Entry 6QPH (X-ray diffraction, 3.40 A resolution); this record covers chains F and J of the 11 polymer chains in the assembly.

# Chain F
Molecule: PsaF
Source organism: Dunaliella salina
Amino-acid sequence (163 residues; each row starts with the number of its first residue):
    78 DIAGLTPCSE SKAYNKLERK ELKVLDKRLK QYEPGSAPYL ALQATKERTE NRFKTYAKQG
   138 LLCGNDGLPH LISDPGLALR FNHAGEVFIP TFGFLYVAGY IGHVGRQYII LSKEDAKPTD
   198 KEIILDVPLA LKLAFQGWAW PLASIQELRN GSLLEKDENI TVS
Disulfide bonds: Cys85-Cys140
Small-molecule neighbours:
  - beta-carotene (BCR), molecule 1: Ser150, Pro152, Thr168, Gly176, Gly179, His180, Arg183, Trp217, Ser221
  - beta-carotene (BCR), molecule 2: Pro167, Gly170, Phe171, Val174, Ile178
  - beta-carotene (BCR), molecule 3: Ile222, Gln223, Arg226
  - chlorophyll a (CLA), molecule 1: Ser150, Val164, Thr168
  - chlorophyll a (CLA), molecule 2: Asp151, Pro152, Gly153, Leu154, Arg157
  - chlorophyll a (CLA), molecule 3: Val164, Pro167, Thr168, Phe171, Leu172, Ala175, Gly176, Ile178, Gly179, Trp217
  - chlorophyll a (CLA), molecule 4: Phe169, Leu172, Leu225
  - chlorophyll a (CLA), molecule 5: Tyr173, Val174, Tyr177, Ile178, Val181, Ala211, Phe212, Trp215
  - chlorophyll a (CLA), molecule 6: Ile178, Gly179, Val181, Gly182, Arg183, Tyr185, Leu202, Ala207
  - chlorophyll a (CLA), molecule 7: Tyr185, Ile186, Glu199, Leu202
  - chlorophyll a (CLA), molecule 8: Pro218, Leu219, Ile222, Gln223

# Chain J
Molecule: Photosystem I reaction center subunit IX
Source organism: Dunaliella salina
Reference sequence: D0FXW0 (D0FXW0_DUNSA); residue numbers follow UniProt; this construct covers 1-41
Amino-acid sequence (41 residues; row label = number of the first residue in the row):
     1 MKDFTTYLST APVVGLGWAI FTSGLLIEIN RFFPDPLVFS F
Small-molecule neighbours:
  - beta-carotene (BCR), molecule 1: Tyr7, Pro12, Leu16, Ile20, Gly24, Ile27, Glu28, Arg31
  - beta-carotene (BCR), molecule 2: Ser23, Leu26, Ile27, Asn30
  - chlorophyll a (CLA), molecule 1: Tyr7, Thr10, Ala11
  - chlorophyll a (CLA), molecule 2: Ala11, Gly15, Leu16
  - chlorophyll a (CLA), molecule 3: Val14, Gly15, Trp18
  - chlorophyll a (CLA), molecule 4: Trp18, Leu25, Leu26
  - chlorophyll a (CLA), molecule 5: Phe21, Gly24, Leu25, Glu28, Arg31, Phe32
  - chlorophyll a (CLA), molecule 6: Asn30, Pro34, Asp35, Pro36, Leu37

# Chain F / chain J interface
Contacting residue pairs - 20 pairs, chain F then chain J:
  Arg129(F) - Asp35(J)  salt bridge
  Tyr133(F) - Asp35(J)
  Tyr133(F) - Leu37(J)
  Gln136(F) - Ser40(J)
  Gln136(F) - Phe41(J)
  Asn159(F) - Phe41(J)
  Ala161(F) - Phe41(J)
  Gly162(F) - Val38(J)
  Gly162(F) - Phe39(J)  hydrogen bond (backbone-backbone)
  Gly162(F) - Phe41(J)  hydrogen bond (backbone-backbone)
  Glu163(F) - Val38(J)
  Ile166(F) - Phe39(J)  hydrophobic
  Ile200(F) - Ser9(J)
  Ile200(F) - Thr10(J)
  Ile201(F) - Thr6(J)
  Ile201(F) - Ser9(J)
  Leu202(F) - Ser9(J)  hydrogen bond (backbone-side chain)
  Leu202(F) - Val14(J)  hydrophobic
  Val204(F) - Leu8(J)
  Val204(F) - Ser9(J)
Interface residues without a listed pair, chain F (15 interface residues in all): Arg125, Pro146, Leu148

# Summary
Chain F and chain J form an interface of 15 and 11 residues respectively, with 3 hydrogen bonds and 1 salt
bridge. Polar pairs include Arg129(F)-Asp35(J), Leu202(F)-Ser9(J) and Gly162(F)-Phe39(J). 2 chlorophyll a
molecules are bound between chain F and chain J.
Here chain F is PsaF and chain J is Photosystem I reaction center subunit IX, both from Dunaliella salina.
Entry 6QPH (Dunaliella minimal PSI complex) was determined by X-ray diffraction, deposited together with 6RHZ.
